PDB entry 4LQI | X-ray diffraction, 2.70 A resolution | chains H and Z of the 28 polymer chains in the assembly

# Chain H
Protein: Proteasome subunit beta type-2
Source organism: Saccharomyces cerevisiae
Notes: EC 3.4.25.1
UniProtKB: P25043 (PSB2_YEAST); the construct lacks a stretch of the UniProt sequence and is renumbered around it, so the offset changes along the chain: 1-91 = UniProt 30-120; 93-105 = UniProt 121-133; 106-187 = UniProt 135-216; 189-223 = UniProt 217-251
Sequence (222 residues; numbered 1 to 223 plus 1 insertion-coded residue; 2 numbers in that range are skipped by the numbering (no residue carries them; nothing is unmodelled there); the number before each row is that of its first residue):
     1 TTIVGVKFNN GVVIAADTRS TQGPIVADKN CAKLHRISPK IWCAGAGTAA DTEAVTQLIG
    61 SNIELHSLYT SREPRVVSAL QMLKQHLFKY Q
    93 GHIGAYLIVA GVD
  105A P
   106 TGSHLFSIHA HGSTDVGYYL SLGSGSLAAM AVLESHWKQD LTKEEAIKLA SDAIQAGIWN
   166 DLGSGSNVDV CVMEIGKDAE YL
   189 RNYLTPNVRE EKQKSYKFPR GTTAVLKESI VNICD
Curated features (UniProtKB/Swiss-Prot):
  - active site: Thr1 (Nucleophile)

# Chain Z
Protein: Proteasome subunit beta type-6
Source organism: Saccharomyces cerevisiae
Notes: EC 3.4.25.1
UniProtKB: P23724 (PSB6_YEAST); residues -9 to 212 here correspond to UniProt positions 20-241 (UniProt number = residue number + 29)
Sequence (222 residues; each row starts with the number of its first residue; numbers below 1 keep their minus sign (Gln-9 is residue -9)):
    -9 QFNPYGDNGG TILGIAGEDF AVLAGDTRNI TDYSINSRYE PKVFDCGDNI VMSANGFAAD
    51 GDALVKRFKN SVKWYHFDHN DKKLSINSAA RNIQHLLYGK RFFPYYVHTI IAGLDEDGKG
   111 AVYSFDPVGS YEREQCRAGG AAASLIMPFL DNQVNFKNQY EPGTNGKVKK PLKYLSVEEV
   171 IKLVRDSFTS ATERHIQVGD GLEILIVTKD GVRKEFYELK RD

# How chain H and chain Z interact
Residue-residue contacts (61):
  Arg19(H) - Ile186(Z)
  Arg19(H) - Asp212(Z)  salt bridge
  Pro24(H) - Arg184(Z)
  Pro24(H) - His185(Z)
  Pro24(H) - Ile186(Z)  hydrogen bond (backbone-backbone)
  Ile25(H) - Arg184(Z)
  Ile25(H) - His185(Z)
  Val26(H) - Glu183(Z)
  Val26(H) - Arg184(Z)  hydrogen bond (backbone-side chain)
  Val26(H) - Ile186(Z)  hydrophobic
  Ala27(H) - Arg184(Z)  hydrogen bond (backbone-side chain)
  Lys29(H) - Glu183(Z)  salt bridge
  Lys29(H) - Arg184(Z)
  Ile163(H) - Asp212(Z)
  Trp164(H) - Ile25(Z)
  Trp164(H) - Arg28(Z)  hydrogen bond (backbone-side chain)
  Trp164(H) - Arg211(Z)
  Trp164(H) - Asp212(Z)
  Asn165(H) - Tyr23(Z)
  Asp166(H) - Tyr23(Z)
  Asp166(H) - Asp212(Z)
  Leu167(H) - Arg18(Z)
  Leu167(H) - Ile20(Z)  hydrophobic
  Leu167(H) - Asp22(Z)
  Leu167(H) - Tyr23(Z)  hydrogen bond (backbone-backbone)
  Leu167(H) - Ile25(Z)  hydrophobic
  Leu167(H) - Ile186(Z)
  Gly168(H) - Tyr23(Z)
  Ser169(H) - Asp212(Z)
  Gly170(H) - Asp212(Z)
  Ser171(H) - Asp212(Z)  hydrogen bond (backbone-side chain)
  Asn195(H) - Lys210(Z)  hydrogen bond (backbone-side chain)
  Asn195(H) - Asp212(Z)
  Arg197(H) - Thr179(Z)  hydrogen bond
  Arg197(H) - Ser180(Z)  hydrogen bond
  Arg197(H) - Glu183(Z)
  Glu198(H) - Arg175(Z)  salt bridge
  Glu198(H) - Thr179(Z)
  Glu198(H) - Glu208(Z)
  Lys200(H) - Asp176(Z)
  Gln201(H) - Lys172(Z)
  Gln201(H) - Arg175(Z)  hydrogen bond
  Gln201(H) - Asp176(Z)  hydrogen bond (backbone-side chain)
  Lys202(H) - Gln143(Z)
  Lys202(H) - Glu169(Z)
  Lys202(H) - Asp176(Z)
  Tyr204(H) - Phe139(Z)  hydrophobic
  Tyr204(H) - Gln143(Z)
  Tyr204(H) - Leu173(Z)
  Tyr204(H) - Asp176(Z)  hydrogen bond
  Phe206(H) - Asn142(Z)
  Phe206(H) - Gln143(Z)
  Phe206(H) - Gln149(Z)
  Arg208(H) - Pro152(Z)
  Gly209(H) - Pro152(Z)
  Thr210(H) - Asn148(Z)
  Thr210(H) - Gln149(Z)
  Thr210(H) - Tyr150(Z)  hydrogen bond (backbone-backbone)
  Ala212(H) - Tyr150(Z)  hydrophobic
  Ala212(H) - Gly156(Z)
  Val213(H) - Asn155(Z)
Interface residues without a listed pair, chain H (33 interface residues in all): Thr21, Gly23, Asp28, Val196, Pro207
Interface residues without a listed pair, chain Z (34 interface residues in all): Ser24, Leu135, Glu151, Gly153

# In short
33 residues of chain H and 34 residues of chain Z are in contact, with 13 hydrogen bonds and 3 salt bridges.
Polar contacts include Arg19(H)-Asp212(Z), Lys29(H)-Glu183(Z) and Glu198(H)-Arg175(Z). From UniProt:
active-site residue Thr1(H) on chain H.
Chain H is Proteasome subunit beta type-2 and chain Z is Proteasome subunit beta type-6, both from
Saccharomyces cerevisiae; the structure, Yeast 20S Proteasome in complex with Vibralactone, was determined by
X-ray diffraction.
